PDB entry 6YI5 | electron microscopy, 9.10 A resolution (very low resolution: no residue pairs are listed; an interface is given only as per-side residue counts) | chains C and D of the 6 polymer chains in the assembly

Chain C:
Molecule: Hemagglutinin-esterase-fusion glycoprotein
Organism: Influenza C virus (strain C/Johannesburg/1/1966)
Notes: EC 3.1.1.53
UniProt: P07975 (HEMA_INCJH); residues 1-432 here correspond to UniProt positions 15-446 (UniProt number = residue number + 14)
Sequence (432 residues; row label = number of the first residue in the row):
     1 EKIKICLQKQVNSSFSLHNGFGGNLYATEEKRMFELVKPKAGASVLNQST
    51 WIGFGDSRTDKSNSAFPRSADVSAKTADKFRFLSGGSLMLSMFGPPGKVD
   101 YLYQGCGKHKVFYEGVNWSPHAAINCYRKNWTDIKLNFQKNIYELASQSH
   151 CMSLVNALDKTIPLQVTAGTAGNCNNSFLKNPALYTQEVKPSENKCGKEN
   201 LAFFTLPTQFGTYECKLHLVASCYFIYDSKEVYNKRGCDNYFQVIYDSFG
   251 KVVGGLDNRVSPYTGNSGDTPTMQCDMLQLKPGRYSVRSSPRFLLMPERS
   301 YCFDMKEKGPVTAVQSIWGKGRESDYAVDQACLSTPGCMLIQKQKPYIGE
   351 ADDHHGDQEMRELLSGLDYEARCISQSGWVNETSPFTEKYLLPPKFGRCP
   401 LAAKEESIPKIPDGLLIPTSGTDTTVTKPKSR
Disordered / not traced: 428-432
Disulfide bonds: C106-C151, C126-C174, C196-C238, C215-C302, C223-C275, C332-C338
Covalent attachments: N-acetylglucosamine (NAG) linked to N12, N381
Curated features (UniProtKB/Swiss-Prot):
  - region: E1 to Y26 (Fusion domain-1)
  - active site: S57 (Nucleophile), D352 (Charge relay system), H355 (Charge relay system)
  - glycosylation (N-linked (GlcNAc...) asparagine): N12, N47, N130, N175, N381
Reported in the primary citation:
  - post-translational modification sites: N12, N381

Chain D:
Molecule: Hemagglutinin-esterase-fusion glycoprotein
Organism: Influenza C virus (strain C/Johannesburg/1/1966)
Notes: EC 3.1.1.53
UniProt: P07975 (HEMA_INCJH); residues 1-175 here correspond to UniProt positions 447-621 (UniProt number = residue number + 446)
Sequence (175 residues; numbered 1 to 175; the number before each row is that of its first residue):
     1 IFGIDDLIIGVLFVAIVETGIGGYLLGSRKESGGGVTKESAEKGFEKIGN
    51 DIQILKSSINIAIEKLNDRISHDEQAIRDLTLEIENARSEALLGELGIIR
   101 ALLVGNISIGLQESLWELASEITNRAGDLAVEVSPGCWIIDNNICDQSCQ
   151 NFIFKFNETAPVPTIPPLDTKIDLQ
Disordered / not traced: 1-3, 166-175
Disulfide bonds: C145-C149
Covalent attachments: glycan linked to N106
Curated features (UniProtKB/Swiss-Prot):
  - glycosylation (N-linked (GlcNAc...) asparagine): N106, N157
Reported in the primary citation:
  - post-translational modification sites: N106, N157

Chain C / chain D interface:
At this resolution (9 A) residue pairs are not listed: 65 residues of chain C and 74 of chain D lie at the interface.
Disulfides between the chains: C6(C)-C137(D)

Summary:
Chain C and chain D form an interface of 65 and 74 residues respectively. N-acetylglucosamine is covalently
linked to N12(C) and N381(C). From UniProt: 3 active-site residues on chain C. From the paper: modification
sites N12(C), N381(C) and N106(D) among others.
Chain C is Hemagglutinin-esterase-fusion glycoprotein and chain D is Hemagglutinin-esterase-fusion
glycoprotein, both from Influenza C virus (strain C/Johannesburg/1/1966); the structure, In-situ structure of
the trimeric HEF from influenza C by flexible fitting into a cryo-ET map, was determined by electron
microscopy.
